Entry 3JSD (X-ray diffraction, 2.50 A resolution); this record covers chains B and D of the 4 polymer chains in the assembly.

Chain B (and D):
Molecule: Insulin B chain
Notes: chain D of this document is another copy of the same molecule, construct and numbering; everything in this record applies to it too
Reference sequence: P01308 (INS_HUMAN); residues 1-30 here correspond to UniProt positions 25-54 (UniProt number = residue number + 24)
Sequence (30 residues; numbered 1 to 30; the number before each row is that of its first residue):
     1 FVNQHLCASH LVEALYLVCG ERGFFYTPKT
Differences from the reference sequence: engineered mutation A8 (Gly32 in P01308)
Modified residues: A8 (D-alanine; DAL)
Bound ions: Zn2+ near H10 (its only coordinating residue here)

Interface between chain B and chain D:
Residue-residue contacts (19):
  A8(B) - Y16(D)
  S9(B) - Y16(D)
  V12(B) - V12(D)  hydrophobic
  E13(B) - S9(D)  hydrogen bond
  Y16(B) - H5(D)  hydrogen bond (side chain-backbone)
  Y16(B) - A8(D)
  Y16(B) - S9(D)
  Y16(B) - Y26(D)  hydrophobic
  E21(B) - P28(D)
  G23(B) - Y26(D)
  F24(B) - F24(D)  hydrophobic
  F24(B) - F25(D)
  F24(B) - Y26(D)  hydrogen bond (backbone-backbone)
  F25(B) - F24(D)
  F25(B) - F25(D)  hydrophobic
  Y26(B) - Y16(D)  hydrophobic
  Y26(B) - G23(D)
  Y26(B) - F24(D)  hydrogen bond (backbone-backbone)
  P28(B) - E21(D)
Interface residues without a listed pair, chain B (13 interface residues in all): L17, G20
Interface residues without a listed pair, chain D (13 interface residues in all): Q4, G20

In short:
The chain B/chain D interface involves 13 residues from each chain; the contacts include 4 hydrogen bonds.
Polar contacts include E13(B)-S9(D), Y16(B)-H5(D) and F24(B)-Y26(D).
Both chains are Insulin B chain. Entry 3JSD (Insulin's biosynthesis and activity have opposing structural
requirements: a new factor in neonatal diabetes mellitus) was determined by X-ray diffraction.
